Entry 2YH9 (X-ray diffraction, 1.80 A resolution); this record covers chains B and C of the 3 polymer chains in the assembly.

Chain B (and C):
Name: Small protein A
Organism: Escherichia coli
Notes: chain C of this document is another copy of the same molecule, construct and numbering; everything in this record applies to it too
Reference sequence: P0A937 (SMPA_ECOLI); residues -4 to 75 here correspond to UniProt positions 34-113 (UniProt number = residue number + 38)
Amino-acid sequence (88 residues; each row starts with the number of its first residue; numbers below 1 keep their minus sign (Gln-4 is residue -4)):
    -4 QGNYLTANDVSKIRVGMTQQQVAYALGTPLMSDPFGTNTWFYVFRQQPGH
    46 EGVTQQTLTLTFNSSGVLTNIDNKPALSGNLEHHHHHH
Unresolved in the structure: -4 to 4, 73-83 (chain C: -4 to 4, 72-83)
Sequence notes: expression tag (76-83)
Modified residues: Mse12 (selenomethionine; parent Met); Mse26 (selenomethionine; parent Met)

Chain B / chain C interface:
Pairs across the interface (44):
  Gln15(B) - Gly47(C)
  Gln15(B) - Val48(C)
  Ala18(B) - His45(C)
  Tyr19(B) - Pro43(C)
  Tyr19(B) - Gly44(C)  hydrogen bond (backbone-backbone)
  Tyr19(B) - His45(C)
  Ala20(B) - Pro43(C)
  Leu21(B) - Gln41(C)
  Leu21(B) - Gln42(C)
  Leu21(B) - Pro43(C)
  Gly22(B) - Gln42(C)
  Gly22(B) - Pro43(C)
  Thr23(B) - Phe39(C)  hydrogen bond (side chain-backbone)
  Thr23(B) - Arg40(C)
  Thr23(B) - Gln41(C)  hydrogen bond (backbone-backbone)
  Thr23(B) - His45(C)
  Thr23(B) - Gln50(C)  hydrogen bond
  Pro24(B) - Arg40(C)
  Pro24(B) - Gln41(C)
  Leu25(B) - Arg40(C)
  Leu25(B) - Gln41(C)
  Phe36(B) - Phe36(C)  hydrophobic
  Phe39(B) - Thr23(C)
  Arg40(B) - Thr23(C)
  Arg40(B) - Pro24(C)
  Arg40(B) - Leu25(C)
  Gln41(B) - Leu21(C)
  Gln41(B) - Thr23(C)  hydrogen bond (backbone-backbone)
  Gln41(B) - Pro24(C)
  Gln41(B) - Leu25(C)
  Gln42(B) - Leu21(C)
  Gln42(B) - Gly22(C)
  Pro43(B) - Tyr19(C)
  Pro43(B) - Ala20(C)
  Pro43(B) - Leu21(C)
  Pro43(B) - Gly22(C)
  Gly44(B) - Tyr19(C)  hydrogen bond (backbone-backbone)
  His45(B) - Ala18(C)
  His45(B) - Tyr19(C)
  His45(B) - Thr23(C)
  Glu46(B) - Tyr19(C)
  Gly47(B) - Gln15(C)
  Val48(B) - Gln15(C)
  Gln50(B) - Thr23(C)  hydrogen bond
Interface residues without a listed pair, chain C (21 interface residues in all): Glu46

Overview:
Chain B and chain C each contribute 21 residues to their interface, with 7 hydrogen bonds. Polar contacts
include Thr23(B)-Phe39(C), Thr23(B)-Gln50(C) and Tyr19(B)-Gly44(C).
Both chains are Small protein A (Escherichia coli). Entry 2YH9 (Crystal structure of the dimeric BamE from E.
coli) was determined by X-ray diffraction together with 2YHC, 2YH3, 2YH5 and 2YH6 from the same study.
